7XVN - chains A and N of the 4 polymer chains in the assembly; structure by X-ray diffraction, 2.30 A resolution.

== Chain A ==
Protein: Nuclear receptor ROR-gamma
From: Mus musculus
UniProtKB: P51450 (RORG_MOUSE); residue numbers follow UniProt; this construct covers 24-117
Sequence (123 residues; numbered -5 to 117; the number before each row is that of its first residue; numbers below 1 keep their minus sign (Met-5 is residue -5)):
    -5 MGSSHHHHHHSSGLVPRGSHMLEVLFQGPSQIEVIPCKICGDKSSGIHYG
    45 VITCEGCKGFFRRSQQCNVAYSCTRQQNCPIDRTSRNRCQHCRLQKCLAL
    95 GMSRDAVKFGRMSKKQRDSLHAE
Unresolved in the structure: -5 to 27, 62, 112-117
Differences from the reference sequence: initiating methionine (-5); expression tag (-4 to 23)
Ion coordination: Zn2+ site 1: Cys31, Cys34, Cys48, Cys51; Zn2+ site 2: Cys67, Cys73, Cys83, Cys86

== Chain N ==
Molecule: 18-nt DNA strand
Sequence (18 nucleotides; numbered 620 to 637; the number before each row is that of its first residue):
   620 CATGACCTACTGACCTAG

== Interface between chain A and chain N ==
Pairs across the interface (22):
  Glu49(A) - DA624(N)  phosphate contact
  Glu49(A) - DC625(N)  hydrogen bond to the base
  Gly50(A) - DG623(N)  sugar contact
  Lys52(A) - DC625(N)  base contact
  Phe54(A) - DT622(N)  phosphate contact
  Arg57(A) - DT622(N)  salt bridge to the phosphate
  Arg57(A) - DG623(N)  hydrogen bond to the base
  Arg80(A) - DG623(N)  salt bridge to the phosphate
  Asn81(A) - DT622(N)  hydrogen bond to the phosphate
  Asn81(A) - DG623(N)  hydrogen bond to the phosphate
  Gln84(A) - DA621(N)  phosphate contact
  Gln84(A) - DT622(N)  phosphate contact
  Arg87(A) - DG623(N)  salt bridge to the phosphate
  Phe103(A) - DT630(N)  phosphate contact
  Phe103(A) - DG631(N)  sugar contact
  Gly104(A) - DT630(N)  hydrogen bond to the base
  Gly104(A) - DG631(N)  sugar contact
  Arg105(A) - DA632(N)  sugar contact
  Met106(A) - DA632(N)  phosphate contact
  Ser107(A) - DA632(N)  phosphate contact
  Ser107(A) - DC633(N)  phosphate contact
  Lys108(A) - DC633(N)  hydrogen bond to the phosphate
Other interface residues (no listed pair), chain A (16 interface residues in all): Tyr65

== Overview ==
The interface between chain A and chain N involves 16 residues on one side and 9 on the other, with 6 hydrogen
bonds and 3 salt bridges. Among the polar pairs are Glu49(A)-DC625(N), Arg57(A)-DG623(N) and
Gly104(A)-DT630(N).
Here chain A is Nuclear receptor ROR-gamma (Mus musculus) and chain N is an 18-nt DNA strand. Entry 7XVN
(Structural basis for DNA recognition feature of retinoid-related orphan receptors) was determined by X-ray
diffraction together with 8J54 from the same study.
